PDB entry 8T2V | electron microscopy, 3.40 A resolution | chains A and B

[Chain A]
Name: Integrin alpha-IIb
Organism: Homo sapiens
UniProt: P08514 (ITA2B_HUMAN); residues 1-1008 here correspond to UniProt positions 32-1039 (UniProt number = residue number + 31)
Sequence (1008 residues; each row starts with the number of its first residue):
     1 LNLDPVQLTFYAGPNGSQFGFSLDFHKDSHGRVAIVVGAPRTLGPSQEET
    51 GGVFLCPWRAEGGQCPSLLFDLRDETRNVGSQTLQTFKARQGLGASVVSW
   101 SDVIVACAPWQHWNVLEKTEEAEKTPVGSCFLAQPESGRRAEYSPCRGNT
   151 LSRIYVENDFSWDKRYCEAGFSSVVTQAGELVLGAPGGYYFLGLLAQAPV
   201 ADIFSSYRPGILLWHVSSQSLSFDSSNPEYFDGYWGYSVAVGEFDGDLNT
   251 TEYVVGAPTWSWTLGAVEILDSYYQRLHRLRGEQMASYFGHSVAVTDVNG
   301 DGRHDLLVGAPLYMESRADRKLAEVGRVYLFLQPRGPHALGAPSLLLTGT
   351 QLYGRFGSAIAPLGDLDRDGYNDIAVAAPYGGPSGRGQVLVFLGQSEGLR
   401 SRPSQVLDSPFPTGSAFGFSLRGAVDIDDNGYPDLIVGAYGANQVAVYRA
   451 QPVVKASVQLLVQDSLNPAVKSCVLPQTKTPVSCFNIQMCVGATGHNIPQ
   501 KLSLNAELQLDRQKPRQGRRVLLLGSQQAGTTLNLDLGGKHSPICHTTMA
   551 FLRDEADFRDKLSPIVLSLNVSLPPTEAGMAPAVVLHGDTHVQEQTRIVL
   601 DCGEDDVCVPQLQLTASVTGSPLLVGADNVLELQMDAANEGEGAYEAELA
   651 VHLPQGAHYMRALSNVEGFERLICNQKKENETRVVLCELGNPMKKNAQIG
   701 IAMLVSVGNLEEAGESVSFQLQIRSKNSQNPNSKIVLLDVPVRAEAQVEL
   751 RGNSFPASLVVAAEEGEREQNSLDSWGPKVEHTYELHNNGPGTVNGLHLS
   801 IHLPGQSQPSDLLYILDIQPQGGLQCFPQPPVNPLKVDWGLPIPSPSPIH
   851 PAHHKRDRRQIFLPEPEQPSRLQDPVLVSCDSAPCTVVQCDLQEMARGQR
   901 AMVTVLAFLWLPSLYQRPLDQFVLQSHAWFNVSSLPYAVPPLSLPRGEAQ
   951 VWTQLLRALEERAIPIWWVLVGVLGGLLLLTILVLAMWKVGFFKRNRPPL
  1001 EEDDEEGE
Unresolved in the structure: 764-774, 840-873, 992-1008
Disulfides: C56-C65, C107-C130, C146-C167, C473-C484, C490-C545, C602-C608, C674-C687, C826-C890, C880-C885
Glycans and other covalent adducts: N-acetylglucosamine (NAG) linked to N15, N249, N570, N680, N931
Metal / ion sites: Ca2+ site 1: E243, D245, D247, T250, E252; Ca2+ site 2: N299, D301, R303, D305; Ca2+ site 3: D367, D369, Y371, D373; Ca2+ site 4: D426, D428, N430, Y432, D434; Ca2+ site 5: C602, D605, V607, E642
What the authors report for this chain:
  - post-translational modification sites: N15, N249, N570, N680, N931

[Chain B]
Name: Integrin beta-3
Organism: Homo sapiens
UniProt: P05106 (ITB3_HUMAN); residues 1-762 here correspond to UniProt positions 27-788 (UniProt number = residue number + 26)
Sequence (762 residues; numbered 1 to 762; the number before each row is that of its first residue):
     1 GPNICTTRGVSSCQQCLAVSPMCAWCSDEALPLGSPRCDLKENLLKDNCA
    51 PESIEFPVSEARVLEDRPLSDKGSGDSSQVTQVSPQRIALRLRPDDSKNF
   101 SIQVRQVEDYPVDIYYLMDLSYSMKDDLWSIQNLGTKLATQMRKLTSNLR
   151 IGFGAFVDKPVSPYMYISPPEALENPCYDMKTTCLPMFGYKHVLTLTDQV
   201 TRFNEEVKKQSVSRNRDAPEGGFDAIMQATVCDEKIGWRNDASHLLVFTT
   251 DAKTHIALDGRLAGIVQPNDGQCHVGSDNHYSASTTMDYPSLGLMTEKLS
   301 QKNINLIFAVTENVVNLYQNYSELIPGTTVGVLSMDSSNVLQLIVDAYGK
   351 IRSKVELEVRDLPEELSLSFNATCLNNEVIPGLKSCMGLKIGDTVSFSIE
   401 AKVRGCPQEKEKSFTIKPVGFKDSLIVQVTFDCDCACQAQAEPNSHRCNN
   451 GNGTFECGVCRCGPGWLGSQCECSEEDYRPSQQDECSPREGQPVCSQRGE
   501 CLCGQCVCHSSDFGKITGKYCECDDFSCVRYKGEMCSGHGQCSCGDCLCD
   551 SDWTGYYCNCTTRTDTCMSSNGLLCSGRGKCECGSCVCIQPGSYGDTCEK
   601 CPTCPDACTFKKECVECKKFDRGALHDENTCNRYCRDEIESVKELKDTGK
   651 DAVNCTYKNEDDCVVRFQYYEDSSGKSILYVVEEPECPKGPDILVVLLSV
   701 MGAILLIGLAALLIWKLLITIHDRKEFAKFEEERARAKWDTANNPLYKEA
   751 TSTFTNITYRGT
Unresolved in the structure: 719-762
Disulfides: C5-C23, C13-C435, C16-C38, C26-C49, C177-C184, C232-C273, C374-C386, C406-C433, C437-C457, C448-C460, C462-C471, C473-C503, C486-C501, C495-C506, C508-C521, C523-C544, C528-C542, C536-C547, C549-C558, C560-C583, C567-C581, C575-C586, C588-C598, C601-C604, C608-C655, C614-C635, C617-C631, C663-C687
Glycans and other covalent adducts: N-acetylglucosamine (NAG) linked to N99, N320, N371, N452, N559, N654
Metal / ion sites: Mg2+: S121, E220; Ca2+ site 1: S123, D126, D127, M335; Ca2+ site 2: D158, N215, D217, P219, E220
What the authors report for this chain:
  - post-translational modification sites: N99, N320, N371, N452, N559, N654

[Interface between chain A and chain B]
Residue-residue contacts (93; chain A residue first):
  F21(A) with V266(B), hydrophobic
  R41(A) with G264(B)
  W110(A) with R261(B), hydrogen bond (side chain-backbone); L262(B), hydrogen bond (side chain-backbone); G264(B)
  H112(A) with S162(B); I167(B)
  E121(A) with S168(B); P169(B)
  E123(A) with S168(B); R216(B), salt bridge
  K124(A) with I167(B); S168(B), hydrogen bond (backbone-side chain)
  P126(A) with S162(B)
  Y166(A) with R216(B), hydrogen bond
  E168(A) with P163(B); L262(B)
  F171(A) with R261(B)
  P186(A) with L262(B), hydrophobic
  Y190(A) with R216(B), hydrogen bond (side chain-backbone)
  F191(A) with D217(B)
  F231(A) with K253(B), hydrogen bond (backbone-side chain)
  D232(A) with A218(B); P219(B); K253(B), salt bridge
  Y234(A) with H255(B); L262(B), hydrophobic
  Y237(A) with L258(B), hydrogen bond (side chain-backbone); R261(B)
  W262(A) with K253(B)
  T263(A) with Y321(B), hydrogen bond
  Q284(A) with L324(B)
  M285(A) with Y321(B), hydrophobic
  A286(A) with L292(B), hydrophobic
  Y288(A) with I256(B), hydrophobic; A257(B); L258(B), hydrogen bond (side chain-backbone); D259(B), hydrogen bond
  L312(A) with A257(B), hydrophobic; L258(B), hydrophobic
  M314(A) with G293(B)
  A318(A) with V359(B)
  D319(A) with V359(B); R360(B)
  R320(A) with T296(B)
  K321(A) with R563(B)
  L322(A) with L324(B)
  E324(A) with S291(B), hydrogen bond; G293(B)
  Y353(A) with G293(B), hydrogen bond (side chain-backbone); L294(B), hydrogen bond (side chain-backbone); E297(B), hydrogen bond
  R355(A) with L258(B); P268(B)
  Y380(A) with P268(B)
  S401(A) with K532(B)
  R402(A) with G533(B), hydrogen bond (side chain-backbone)
  F419(A) with R261(B)
  Y440(A) with V266(B)
  Q513(A) with H509(B), hydrogen bond; S510(B)
  K514(A) with E500(B)
  Q517(A) with E476(B)
  R559(A) with R479(B), hydrogen bond (side chain-backbone)
  M660(A) with Y557(B), hydrogen bond (backbone-side chain)
  R661(A) with Y556(B)
  F669(A) with R489(B)
  R671(A) with E522(B), hydrogen bond (side chain-backbone); C523(B); D524(B), salt bridge; C544(B), hydrogen bond (side chain-backbone); G545(B)
  N691(A) with Q497(B), hydrogen bond
  R751(A) with P591(B); T603(B)
  N753(A) with T603(B); C604(B); P605(B)
  F755(A) with P602(B); C604(B)
  S758(A) with T656(B); K658(B)
  V760(A) with T656(B); V664(B), hydrophobic
  T783(A) with T603(B)
  E785(A) with G592(B); P602(B); T603(B), hydrogen bond
  R900(A) with Y594(B)
  M902(A) with P602(B), hydrophobic
  L956(A) with K658(B)
  A958(A) with P688(B)
  L959(A) with P688(B), hydrophobic
Interface residues without a listed pair, chain A (71 interface residues in all): N114, T259, H291, P311, L346, Y659, E667, K694, E749, P756, A757
Interface residues without a listed pair, chain B (76 interface residues in all): Y166, A263, L317, N320, I325, P326, E358, D361, L362, K384, P480, S481, G491, S527, D565, S593, D606, D662

[Summary]
71 residues of chain A and 76 residues of chain B are in contact, with 22 hydrogen bonds and 3 salt bridges.
Among the polar pairs are E123(A)-R216(B), D232(A)-K253(B) and R671(A)-D524(B). N-acetylglucosamine is
covalently linked to N15(A), N249(A), N570(A), N680(A) and N931(A). From the paper: modification sites N15(A),
N249(A) and N99(B) among others.
Here chain A is Integrin alpha-IIb and chain B is Integrin beta-3, both from Homo sapiens. Entry 8T2V (Cryo-EM
Structures of Full-length Integrin alphaIIbbeta3 in Native Lipids) was determined by electron microscopy,
deposited together with 8T2U.
